Entry 1HYS (X-ray diffraction, 3.00 A resolution); this record covers chains F and A of the 6 polymer chains in the assembly.

# Chain F
Molecule: 22-nt DNA strand
Sequence (22 nucleotides; row label = number of the first residue in the row):
   878 CTTTTCTTTT AAAAAGTGGC TG

# Chain A
Name: HIV-1 reverse transcriptase
Organism: Human immunodeficiency virus 1
Notes: EC 2.7.7.49; fragment: p66
Reference sequence: P03366 (POL_HV1B1); residues 1-553 here correspond to UniProt positions 168-720 (UniProt number = residue number + 167)
Sequence (553 residues; numbered 1 to 553; the number before each row is that of its first residue):
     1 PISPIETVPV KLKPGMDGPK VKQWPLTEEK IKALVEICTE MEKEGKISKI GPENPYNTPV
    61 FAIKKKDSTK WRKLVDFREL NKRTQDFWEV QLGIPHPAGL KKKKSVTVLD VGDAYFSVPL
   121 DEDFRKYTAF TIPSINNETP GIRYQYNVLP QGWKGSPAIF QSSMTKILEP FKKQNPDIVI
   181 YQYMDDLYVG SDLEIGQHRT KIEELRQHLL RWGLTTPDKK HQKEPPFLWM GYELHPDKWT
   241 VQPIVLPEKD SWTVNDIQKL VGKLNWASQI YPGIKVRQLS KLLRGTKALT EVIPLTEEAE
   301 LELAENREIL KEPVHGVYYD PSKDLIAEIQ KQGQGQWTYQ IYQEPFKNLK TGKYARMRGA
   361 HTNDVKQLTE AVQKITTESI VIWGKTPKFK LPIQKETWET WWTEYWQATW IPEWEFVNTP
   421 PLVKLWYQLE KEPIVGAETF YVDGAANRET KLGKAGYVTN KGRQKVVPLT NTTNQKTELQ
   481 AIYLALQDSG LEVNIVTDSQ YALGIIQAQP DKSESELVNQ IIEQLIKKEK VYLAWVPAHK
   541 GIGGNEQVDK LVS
Construct notes: engineered mutation Ser280 (Cys447 in P03366)
What the authors report for this chain:
  - binding site for the 22-nt DNA strand (chain F): Gly359, Ala360, His361, Thr473, Asn474, Gln475, Lys476, Tyr501, Ile505
  - binding site for the 23-nt RNA strand: Arg448, Asn474, Gln475, Gln500, His539
  - mutagenesis - Q475E, H539D, H539F: decreased catalytic activity (citing earlier work)
  - specificity-determining residues: Gln475 (proposed by the authors, not directly observed)

# Interface between chain F and chain A
Contacting residue pairs - 30 pairs, chain F then chain A:
  DC883(F) with Arg448(A), hydrogen bond to the base
  DT884(F) with Arg448(A), sugar contact
  DT885(F) with Thr473(A), hydrogen bond to the phosphate; Gln475(A), sugar contact
  DT886(F) with Thr473(A), phosphate contact; Gln475(A), sugar contact; Lys476(A), salt bridge to the phosphate; Tyr501(A), hydrogen bond to the phosphate
  DT887(F) with His361(A), salt bridge to the phosphate; Tyr501(A), hydrogen bond to the phosphate; Ile505(A), phosphate contact
  DA888(F) with Gly359(A), phosphate contact; Ala360(A), phosphate contact
  DT894(F) with Gln258(A), sugar contact
  DG895(F) with Asn255(A), phosphate contact; Gln258(A), sugar contact; Lys259(A), phosphate contact
  DG896(F) with Lys259(A), salt bridge to the phosphate; Gly262(A), sugar contact; Lys263(A), phosphate contact
  DC897(F) with Lys263(A), salt bridge to the phosphate; Trp266(A), sugar contact
  DT898(F) with Tyr183(A), hydrogen bond to the base; Met230(A), phosphate contact; Gly231(A), phosphate contact
  DG899(F) with Tyr183(A), sugar contact; Met184(A), sugar contact; Asp185(A), sugar contact; Asp186(A), phosphate contact; Met230(A), hydrogen bond to the phosphate
Also at the interface, not in a pair above, chain F (14 interface residues in all): DT882, DA889
Also at the interface, not in a pair above, chain A (26 interface residues in all): Asp110, Tyr115, Leu228, Trp229, Arg358

# In short
The interface between chain F and chain A involves 14 residues on one side and 26 on the other; the contacts
include 6 hydrogen bonds and 4 salt bridges. Polar contacts include DC883(F)-Arg448(A), DT898(F)-Tyr183(A) and
DT885(F)-Thr473(A). The paper reports a binding site for the 22-nt DNA strand (chain F) at Gly359(A),
Ala360(A) and His361(A) among others; Q475E, H539D and H539F of chain A reduce catalytic activity.
Here chain F is a 22-nt DNA strand and chain A is HIV-1 reverse transcriptase (Human immunodeficiency virus
1). Entry 1HYS (Crystal structure of HIV-1 reverse transcriptase in complex with a polypurine tract rna:dna)
was determined by X-ray diffraction.
